Entry 7RFD (X-ray diffraction, 1.35 A resolution); this record covers chain A.

== Chain A ==
Protein: Peptidyl-prolyl cis-trans isomerase
Source organism: Escherichia coli
Notes: EC 5.2.1.8
Reference sequence: J7QN08 (J7QN08_ECOLX); residues 1-164 here = UniProt positions 1-164
Amino-acid sequence (170 residues; numbered 1 to 170; the number before each row is that of its first residue):
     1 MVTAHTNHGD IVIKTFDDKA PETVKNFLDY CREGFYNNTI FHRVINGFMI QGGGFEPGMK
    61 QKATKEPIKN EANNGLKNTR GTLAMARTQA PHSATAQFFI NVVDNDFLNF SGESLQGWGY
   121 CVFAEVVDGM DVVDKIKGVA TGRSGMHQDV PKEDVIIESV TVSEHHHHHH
Modified positions: Phe27 (4-(trifluoromethyl)-L-phenylalanine; 55I); Phe98 (4-(trifluoromethyl)-L-phenylalanine; 55I)
Differences from the reference sequence: engineered mutation Ala4 (Phe in J7QN08); expression tag (165-170)
What the authors report for this chain:
  - mutagenesis - F4A: increased stability

== Overview ==
From the paper: F4A increases stability.
Chain A is Peptidyl-prolyl cis-trans isomerase (Escherichia coli); the structure, E. coli peptidyl-prolyl
cis-trans isomerase, mutant Phe4Ala Phe27CF3-Phe/Phe98CF3-Phe, was determined by X-ray diffraction together
with 7N3J from the same study.
